Entry 9FMZ (electron microscopy, 3.60 A resolution); this record covers chains D and A of the 5 polymer chains in the assembly.

== Chain D ==
Protein: Cellulose biosynthesis protein BcsG
Source organism: Escherichia coli
Amino-acid sequence (536 residues; numbered 1 to 536; the number before each row is that of its first residue):
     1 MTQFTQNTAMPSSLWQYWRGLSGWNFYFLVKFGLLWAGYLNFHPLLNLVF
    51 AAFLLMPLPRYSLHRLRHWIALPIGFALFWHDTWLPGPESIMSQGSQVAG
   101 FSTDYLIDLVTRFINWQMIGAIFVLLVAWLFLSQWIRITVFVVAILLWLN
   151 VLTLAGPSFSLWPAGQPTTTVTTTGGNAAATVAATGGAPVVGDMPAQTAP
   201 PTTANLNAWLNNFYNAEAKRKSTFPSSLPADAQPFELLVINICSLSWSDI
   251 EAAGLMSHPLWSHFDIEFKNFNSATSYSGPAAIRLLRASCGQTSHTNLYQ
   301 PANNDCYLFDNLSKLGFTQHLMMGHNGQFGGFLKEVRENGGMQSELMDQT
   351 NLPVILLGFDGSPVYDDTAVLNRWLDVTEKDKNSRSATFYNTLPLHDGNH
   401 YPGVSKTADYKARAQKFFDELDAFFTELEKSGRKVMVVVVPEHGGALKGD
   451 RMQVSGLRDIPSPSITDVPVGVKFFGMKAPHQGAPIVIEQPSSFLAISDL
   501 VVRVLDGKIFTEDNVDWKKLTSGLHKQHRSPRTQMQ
Unresolved in the structure: 1-11, 156-536

== Chain A ==
Protein: Cellulose synthase catalytic subunit [UDP-forming]
Source organism: Escherichia coli
Notes: EC 2.4.1.12; engineered mutation(s): HA-FLAG tagged
Amino-acid sequence (908 residues; numbered 1 to 908; the number before each row is that of its first residue):
     1 MSILTRWLLIPPVNARLIGRYRDYRRHGASAFSATLGCFWMILAWIFIPL
    51 EHPRWQRIRAEHKNLYPHINASRPRPLDPVRYLIQTCWLLIGASRKETPK
   101 PRRRAFSGLQNIRGRYHQWMNELPERVSHKTQHLDEKKELGHLSAGARRL
   151 ILGIIVTFSLILALICVTQPFNPLAQFIFLMLLWGVALIVRRMPGRFSAL
   201 MLIVLSLTVSCRYIWWRYTSTLNWDDPVSLVCGLILLFAETYAWIVLVLG
   251 YFQVVWPLNRQPVPLPKDMSLWPSVDIFVPTYNEDLNVVKNTIYASLGID
   301 WPKDKLNIWILDDGGREEFRQFAQNVGVKYIARTTHEHAKAGNINNALKY
   351 AKGEFVSIFDCDHVPTRSFLQMTMGWFLKEKQLAMMQTPHHFFSPDPFER
   401 NLGRFRKTPNEGTLFYGLVQDGNDMWDATFFCGSCAVIRRKPLDEIGGIA
   451 VETVTEDAHTSLRLHRRGYTSAYMRIPQAAGLATESLSAHIGQRIRWARG
   501 MVQIFRLDNPLTGKGLKFAQRLCYVNAMFHFLSGIPRLIFLTAPLAFLLL
   551 HAYIIYAPALMIALFVLPHMIHASLTNSKIQGKYRHSFWSEIYETVLAWY
   601 IAPPTLVALINPHKGKFNVTAKGGLVEEEYVDWVISRPYIFLVLLNLVGV
   651 AVGIWRYFYGPPTEMLTVVVSMVWVFYNLIVLGGAVAVSVESKQVRRSHR
   701 VEMTMPAAIAREDGHLFSCTVQDFSDGGLGIKINGQAQILEGQKVNLLLK
   751 RGQQEYVFPTQVARVMGNEVGLKLMPLTTQQHIDFVQCTFARADTWALWQ
   801 DSYPEDKPLESLLDILKLGFRGYRHLAEFAPSSVKGIFRVLTSLVSWVVS
   851 FIPRRPERSETAQPSDQALAQQGSARSSGRTGLEFEEFYPYDVPDYAADY
   901 KDDDDKRS
Unresolved in the structure: 95-104, 137-139, 611-630, 856-908
Ligand contacts:
  - c-di-GMP (C2E; 9,9'-[(2R,3R,3aS,5S,7aR,9R,10R,10aS,12S,14aR)-3,5,10,12-tetrahydroxy-5,12-dioxidooctahydro-2H,7H-difuro[3,2-d:3',2'-j][1,3,7,9,2,8]tetraoxadiphosphacyclododecine-2,9-diyl]bis(2-amino-1,9-dihydro-6H-purin-6-one)), molecule 1: Lys693, Gln694, Val695, Arg696, Arg700, Arg764, Met766
  - c-di-GMP (C2E), molecule 2: Val695, Arg696, Arg697, Ser698, Arg700, Asp723, Ser725, Gly727, Gly728, Leu729, Gly730, Ala763, Arg764, Val770, Gly771, Leu772, Lys773

== How chain D and chain A interact ==
Pairs across the interface (13):
  Ser13(D) - His52(A)
  Ser13(D) - Pro53(A)
  Leu14(D) - Arg54(A)  hydrogen bond (backbone-side chain)
  Leu14(D) - Arg57(A)
  Trp15(D) - Arg54(A)
  Gln134(D) - Arg113(A)
  Trp135(D) - Ala93(A)
  Trp135(D) - Leu809(A)  hydrophobic
  Ile136(D) - Ile91(A)
  Arg137(D) - Ile91(A)  hydrogen bond (backbone-backbone)
  Arg137(D) - Gly92(A)
  Arg137(D) - Ala93(A)
  Val140(D) - Leu90(A)
Also at the interface, not in a pair above, chain D (9 interface residues in all): Phe141

== Overview ==
The interface between chain D and chain A involves 9 residues on one side and 10 on the other; the contacts
include 2 hydrogen bonds. Polar contacts include Leu14(D)-Arg54(A) and Arg137(D)-Ile91(A). Bound to chain A:
c-di-GMP.
Here chain D is Cellulose biosynthesis protein BcsG and chain A is Cellulose synthase catalytic subunit
[UDP-forming], both from Escherichia coli. Entry 9FMZ (Cryo-EM structure of the c-di-GMP-bound synthase:pEtN
transferase complex (BcsA-Bct-G3) from the E. coli cellulose secretion macrocomplex) was determined by
electron microscopy (same publication as 9FMV, 9FNN, 9FO7, 9FP0 and 9FP2).
